PDB entry 7D0A | electron microscopy, 4.00 A resolution | chains C and E of the 12 polymer chains in the assembly

[Chain C]
Name: Anti-sigma factor antagonist
From: Acinetobacter baumannii
UniProtKB: V5V9K5 (V5V9K5_ACIBA); numbering as in UniProt (aligned over 2-95)
Chain sequence (103 residues; numbered 1 to 103; the number before each row is that of its first residue):
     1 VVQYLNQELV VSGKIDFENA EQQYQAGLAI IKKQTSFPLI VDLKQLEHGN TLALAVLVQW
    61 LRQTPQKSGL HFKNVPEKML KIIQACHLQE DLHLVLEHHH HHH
Disordered / not traced: 96-103
Sequence notes: expression tag (1, 96-103)

[Chain E]
Name: ABC transporter ATP-binding protein
From: Acinetobacter baumannii
UniProtKB: A0A086HZU3 (A0A086HZU3_ACIBA); residues 2-273 here correspond to UniProt positions 1-272 (UniProt number = residue number - 1)
Chain sequence (273 residues; each row starts with the number of its first residue):
     1 MMNNKTPLST QSLIEVKNLS FNRGERVIYD NISLNIRRGQ ITAIMGPSGT GKTTLLRLIG
    61 GQLVPDQGEV LLDGKDIAQM SRQELFAARA RMGMLFQSGA LFTDMSVYEN VAFPIRAHTK
   121 LSENLIAELV ALKLESVGLR GTEQLMPTEL SGGMNRRVAL ARAIALDPDL IMYDEPFAGQ
   181 DPIVKGVLTR LIRSLREALD LTTIIVSHDV PETLSIADYI YVVAEGKIQG EGTPEELQAY
   241 ASPFVKQFLT GSAEGPVEYQ FSHQAYLDNE VRP
Disordered / not traced: 1-9, 273
Sequence notes: initiating methionine (1)
Residues lining bound ligands:
  - ADP (adenosine-5'-diphosphate), molecule 1: Arg23, Gly24, Arg26, Ile28, Pro47, Ser48, Gly49, Thr50, Gly51, Lys52, Thr54, Arg57, Leu63
  - ADP, molecule 2: Glu149, Ser151, Gly153, Met154, Gly179
  - vanadate (VO4), molecule 1: Pro47, Ser48, Lys52, Glu175, His208
  - vanadate (VO4), molecule 2: Gly153, Gly179, Asp181
Reported in the primary citation:
  - binding site for ADP: Arg23, Arg26, Lys52, Thr54

[Interface between chain C and chain E]
Residue-residue contacts - 18 pairs, chain C then chain E:
  Leu54(C) - Tyr266(E)  hydrogen bond (backbone-side chain)
  Ala55(C) - Tyr266(E)
  Val58(C) - Tyr266(E)  hydrophobic
  Val58(C) - Leu267(E)  hydrophobic
  Gln59(C) - Val271(E)
  Leu61(C) - Leu267(E)
  Arg62(C) - Tyr266(E)  hydrogen bond (side chain-backbone)
  Arg62(C) - Leu267(E)  hydrogen bond (side chain-backbone)
  Arg62(C) - Asn269(E)  hydrogen bond (side chain-backbone)
  Arg62(C) - Glu270(E)
  Lys67(C) - Asp268(E)  salt bridge
  Gln84(C) - Tyr259(E)  hydrogen bond (backbone-side chain)
  Ala85(C) - Tyr259(E)  hydrogen bond (backbone-side chain)
  Ala85(C) - Gln260(E)
  Cys86(C) - Gln260(E)
  His87(C) - Tyr259(E)
  His87(C) - Gln260(E)
  Asp91(C) - Leu267(E)

[Summary]
12 residues of chain C face 8 of chain E across their interface; the contacts include 6 hydrogen bonds and 1
salt bridge. Polar pairs include Lys67(C)-Asp268(E), Leu54(C)-Tyr266(E) and Arg62(C)-Tyr266(E). Bound to chain
E: ADP and vanadate. The paper reports a binding site for ADP at Arg23(E), Arg26(E) and Lys52(E) among others.
Here chain C is Anti-sigma factor antagonist and chain E is ABC transporter ATP-binding protein, both from
Acinetobacter baumannii. Entry 7D0A (Acinetobacter MlaFEDB complex in ADP-vanadate trapped Vclose
conformation) was determined by electron microscopy (same publication as 7D06, 7D08 and 7D09).
